PDB entry 6EMY | X-ray diffraction, 2.50 A resolution | chains A and F of the 6 polymer chains in the assembly

[Chain A]
Molecule: Int protein
Source organism: Enterococcus faecalis
UniProt: Q7BP35 (Q7BP35_ENTFL); numbering as in UniProt (aligned over 82-397)
Chain sequence (317 residues; each row starts with the number of its first residue):
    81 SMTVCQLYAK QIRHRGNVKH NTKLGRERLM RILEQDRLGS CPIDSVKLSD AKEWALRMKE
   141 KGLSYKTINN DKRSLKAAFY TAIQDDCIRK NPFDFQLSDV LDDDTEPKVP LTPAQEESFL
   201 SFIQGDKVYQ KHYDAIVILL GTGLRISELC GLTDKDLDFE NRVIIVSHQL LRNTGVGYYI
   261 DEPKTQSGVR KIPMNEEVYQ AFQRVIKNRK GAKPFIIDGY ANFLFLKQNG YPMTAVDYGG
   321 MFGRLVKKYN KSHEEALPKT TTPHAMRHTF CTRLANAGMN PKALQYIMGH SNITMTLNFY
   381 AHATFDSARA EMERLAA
Unresolved in the structure: 81, 167
Differences from the reference sequence: expression tag (81); engineered mutation Phe-379 (Tyr in Q7BP35)
What the authors report for this chain:
  - mutagenesis - R153A, R153A/Y160A: decreased catalytic activity on strand exchange
  - mutagenesis - R153A, R153A/Y160A: decreased catalytic activity on excision
  - mutagenesis - R153A/Y160A: unchanged catalytic activity
  - mutagenesis - R225K: abolished catalytic activity
  - catalytic residues: Tyr-380
  - mutagenesis - Y380F: unchanged catalytic activity on cleave DNA
  - mutagenesis - Y380F: abolished catalytic activity on strand exchange

[Chain F]
Molecule: 26-nt DNA strand
Sequence (26 nucleotides; numbered 0 to 25; the number before each row is that of its first residue; numbering starts at 0):
     0 ATTTTCAAAA TTATATGGGA TTTTAG
Unresolved in the structure: 25

[Interface between chain A and chain F]
Pairs across the interface - 7 pairs, chain A then chain F:
  Asn-149(A) / DA0(F)  hydrogen bond to the phosphate
  Asn-149(A) / DT1(F)  hydrogen bond to the phosphate
  Asn-150(A) / DA0(F)  sugar contact
  Arg-153(A) / DA0(F)  hydrogen bond to the phosphate
  Tyr-160(A) / DC5(F)  base contact
  Gln-176(A) / DT1(F)  phosphate contact
  Gln-176(A) / DT2(F)  hydrogen bond to the phosphate
Other interface residues (no listed pair), chain A (8 interface residues in all): Tyr-145, Asn-372, Thr-374

[Overview]
The interface between chain A and chain F involves 8 residues on one side and 4 on the other, with 4 hydrogen
bonds. Polar contacts include Asn-149(A)/DA0(F), Asn-149(A)/DT1(F) and Arg-153(A)/DA0(F). From the paper: the
catalytic residue Tyr-380(A); R153A and R153A/Y160A of chain A reduce catalytic activity on strand exchange; 4
substitutions were tested in all.
Here chain A is Int protein (Enterococcus faecalis) and chain F is a 26-nt DNA strand. Entry 6EMY (Structure
of the Tn1549 transposon Integrase (aa 82-397, Y379F) in complex with transposon right end DNA) was determined
by X-ray diffraction, deposited together with 6EMZ, 6EN0, 6EN1 and 6EN2.
